PDB entry 7K3W | electron microscopy, 1.36 A resolution | chains A and S of the 24 polymer chains in the assembly

Chain A (and S):
Protein: Ferritin heavy chain
From: Homo sapiens
Notes: EC 1.16.3.1; chain S of this document is another copy of the same molecule, construct and numbering; everything in this record applies to it too
UniProt: P02794 (FRIH_HUMAN); residues 5-176 here correspond to UniProt positions 6-177 (UniProt number = residue number + 1)
Sequence (172 residues; row label = number of the first residue in the row):
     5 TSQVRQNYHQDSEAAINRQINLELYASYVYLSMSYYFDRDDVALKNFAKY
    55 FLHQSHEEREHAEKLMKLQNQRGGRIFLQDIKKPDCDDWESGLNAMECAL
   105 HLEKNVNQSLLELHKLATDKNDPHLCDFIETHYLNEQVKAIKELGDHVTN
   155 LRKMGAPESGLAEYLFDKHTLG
Bound ions: Zn2+ site 1 near Glu17 (its only coordinating residue here); Zn2+ site 2: Glu27, Glu62, His65; Zn2+ site 3 near Tyr40 (its only coordinating residue here); Zn2+ site 4: Asp44 (shared with Asn74(S) of chain S); Zn2+ site 5 near Glu64 (its only coordinating residue here); Zn2+ site 6: Asn74 (shared with Asp44(S) of chain S); Zn2+ site 7 near Asp89 (its only coordinating residue here); Na+ site 1: His105, Asn109; Na+ site 2 near Gln112 (its only coordinating residue here); Zn2+ site 8 near Asp126 (its only coordinating residue here); Zn2+ site 9 near Asp131 (its only coordinating residue here)
Swiss-Prot annotation at these positions:
  - binding site (Fe cation): Glu27, Glu62, His65, Glu107, Gln141
  - site: Arg22 (Essential for association with cargo receptor NCOA4)

How chain A and chain S interact:
Pairs across the interface (67):
  Ser6(A) with Asp44(S), hydrogen bond
  Gln7(A) with Asp44(S), hydrogen bond
  Val8(A) with Asp44(S)
  Leu28(A) with Tyr32(S), hydrophobic
  Ser31(A) with Arg63(S)
  Tyr32(A) with Leu28(S), hydrophobic; Leu82(S); Gln83(S), hydrogen bond (side chain-backbone); Ile85(S)
  Leu35(A) with Arg63(S); Glu67(S); Met70(S), hydrophobic
  Ser36(A) with Leu82(S)
  Tyr39(A) with Glu67(S), hydrogen bond (side chain-backbone); Met70(S), hydrophobic; Lys71(S); Asn74(S), hydrogen bond (backbone-side chain); Ile80(S), hydrophobic
  Asp42(A) with Asn74(S), hydrogen bond
  Arg43(A) with Asn74(S); Arg79(S)
  Asp44(A) with Ser6(S), hydrogen bond; Gln7(S), hydrogen bond; Val8(S); Arg79(S), salt bridge
  Asp45(A) with Arg79(S), salt bridge
  Leu56(A) with Glu67(S)
  Ser59(A) with Arg63(S), hydrogen bond
  His60(A) with Arg63(S), hydrogen bond; Glu67(S), salt bridge
  Arg63(A) with Ser31(S); Leu35(S); Ser59(S), hydrogen bond; His60(S), hydrogen bond; Arg63(S)
  Glu67(A) with Leu35(S); Tyr39(S), hydrogen bond (backbone-side chain); Leu56(S); His60(S), salt bridge
  Met70(A) with Leu35(S), hydrophobic; Tyr39(S), hydrophobic
  Lys71(A) with Tyr39(S)
  Asn74(A) with Tyr39(S), hydrogen bond (side chain-backbone); Asp42(S), hydrogen bond; Arg43(S)
  Arg79(A) with Arg43(S); Asp44(S), salt bridge; Asp45(S), salt bridge
  Ile80(A) with Tyr39(S), hydrophobic
  Phe81(A) with Asp91(S)
  Leu82(A) with Tyr32(S); Ser36(S); Lys87(S), hydrogen bond (backbone-side chain)
  Gln83(A) with Tyr32(S), hydrogen bond (backbone-side chain); Lys87(S)
  Asp84(A) with Ile85(S); Lys86(S), salt bridge; Lys87(S), hydrogen bond (side chain-backbone)
  Ile85(A) with Tyr32(S); Asp84(S); Ile85(S), hydrogen bond (backbone-backbone)
  Lys86(A) with Asp84(S), salt bridge; Lys86(S)
  Lys87(A) with Leu82(S), hydrogen bond (side chain-backbone); Gln83(S); Asp84(S), hydrogen bond (backbone-side chain)
  Asp91(A) with Phe81(S)
Other interface residues (no listed pair), chain A (34 interface residues in all): Asn25, Gly77, Pro88
Other interface residues (no listed pair), chain S (34 interface residues in all): Asn25, Gly77, Pro88

In short:
The chain A/chain S interface involves 34 residues from each chain, with 21 hydrogen bonds and 8 salt bridges.
Among the polar pairs are Asp44(A)-Arg79(S), Asp45(A)-Arg79(S) and His60(A)-Glu67(S). UniProt lists 5 Fe
cation-binding residues on chain A.
Both chains are Ferritin heavy chain (Homo sapiens). Entry 7K3W (Apoferritin structure at 1.36 angstrom
resolution) was determined by electron microscopy together with 7RRP and 7K3V from the same study.
